PDB entry 3O88 | X-ray diffraction, 1.64 A resolution | chain A

[Chain A]
Protein: Beta-lactamase
Organism: Escherichia coli
Notes: EC 3.5.2.6; fragment: Beta-lactamase
UniProt: P00811 (AMPC_ECOLI); residues 4-361 here correspond to UniProt positions 20-377 (UniProt number = residue number + 16)
Sequence (358 residues; each row starts with the number of its first residue):
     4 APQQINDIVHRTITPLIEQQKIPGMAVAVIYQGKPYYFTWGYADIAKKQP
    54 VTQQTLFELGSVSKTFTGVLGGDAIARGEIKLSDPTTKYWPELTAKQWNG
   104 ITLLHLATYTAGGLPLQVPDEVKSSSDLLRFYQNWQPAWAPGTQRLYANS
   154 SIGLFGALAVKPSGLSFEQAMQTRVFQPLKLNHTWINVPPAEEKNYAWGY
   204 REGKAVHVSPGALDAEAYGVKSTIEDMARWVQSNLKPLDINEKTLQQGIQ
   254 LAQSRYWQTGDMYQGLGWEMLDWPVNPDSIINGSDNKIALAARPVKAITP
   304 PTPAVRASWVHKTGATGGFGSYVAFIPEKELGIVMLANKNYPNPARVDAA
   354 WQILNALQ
Ligand contacts: BSH (3-[(2R)-2-[(benzylsulfonyl)amino]-2-(dihydroxyboranyl)ethyl]benzoic acid): Gly63, Ser64, Lys67, Leu119, Gln120, Tyr150, Asn152, Val211, Ala220, Tyr221, Lys315, Thr316, Gly317, Ala318, Thr319, Gly320
UniProt features mapped onto this chain:
  - active site: Ser64 (Acyl-ester intermediate)
  - binding site (a beta-lactam): Ser64, Gln120, Tyr150, Asn152, Ala318, Asn343
What the authors report for this chain:
  - binding site for BSH: Ser64, Lys67, Tyr150, Asn152, Tyr221, Ala318
  - catalytic residues: Tyr150 (citing earlier work)

[Summary]
Bound to chain A: compound BSH. From UniProt: active-site residue Ser64 and 6 beta-lactam-binding residues.
From the paper: the catalytic residue Tyr150; a binding site for BSH at Ser64, Lys67 and Tyr150 among others.
Chain A is Beta-lactamase (Escherichia coli); the structure, Crystal structure of AmpC beta-lactamase in
complex with a sulfonamide boronic acid inhibitor, was determined by X-ray diffraction (same publication as
3O86 and 3O87).
